7CJF - chains A and B of the 3 polymer chains in the assembly; structure by X-ray diffraction, 2.11 A resolution.

# Chain A
Protein: antibody heavy chain
Source organism: Homo sapiens
Notes: antibody fragment or engineered binder
Chain sequence (228 residues; numbered 1 to 228; the number before each row is that of its first residue):
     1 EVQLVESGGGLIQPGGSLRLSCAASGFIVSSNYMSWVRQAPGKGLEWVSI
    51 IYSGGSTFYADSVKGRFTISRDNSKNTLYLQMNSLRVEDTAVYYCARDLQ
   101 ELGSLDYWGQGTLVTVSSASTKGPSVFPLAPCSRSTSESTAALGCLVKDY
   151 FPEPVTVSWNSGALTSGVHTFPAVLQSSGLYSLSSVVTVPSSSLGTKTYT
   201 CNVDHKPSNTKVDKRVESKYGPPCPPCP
Disordered / not traced: 221-228
Cystine bridges: C22-C95, C145-C201

# Chain B
Protein: antibody light chain
Source organism: Homo sapiens
Notes: antibody fragment or engineered binder
Chain sequence (214 residues; numbered 1 to 214; the number before each row is that of its first residue):
     1 DIQMTQSPSSVSASVGDRVTITCRASQGISSWLAWYQQKPGKAPKLLIYA
    51 ASSLQSGVPSRFSGSGSGTDFTLTISSLQPEDFATYYCQEANSFPYTFGQ
   101 GTKLEIKRTVAAPSVFIFPPSDEQLKSGTASVVCLLNNFYPREAKVQWKV
   151 DNALQSGNSQESVTEQDSKDSTYSLSSTLTLSKADYEKHKVYACEVTHQG
   201 LSSPVTKSFNRGEC
Disordered / not traced: 214
Cystine bridges: C23-C88, C134-C194

# How chain A and chain B interact
Residue-residue contacts (71; chain A residue first):
  Q39(A) with Q38(B), hydrogen bond; Y87(B)
  K43(A) with Y87(B)
  G44(A) with Y87(B)
  L45(A) with Q38(B); P44(B), hydrophobic; Y87(B), hydrophobic; F98(B)
  W47(A) with F94(B), hydrophobic; P95(B); Y96(B), hydrophobic; F98(B)
  Y52(A) with F94(B)
  F58(A) with F94(B), hydrophobic
  Y94(A) with Q38(B), hydrogen bond; K42(B); A43(B), hydrophobic
  Q100(A) with Y96(B)
  E101(A) with W32(B); A91(B); N92(B)
  L102(A) with Y49(B)
  G103(A) with L46(B); Y49(B)
  S104(A) with A34(B); Y36(B); Y49(B); A91(B)
  L105(A) with Y36(B), hydrogen bond (backbone-side chain); L46(B)
  D106(A) with L46(B); Q55(B)
  W108(A) with Y36(B), hydrophobic; P44(B), hydrophobic
  G109(A) with A43(B)
  Q110(A) with K42(B); A43(B), hydrogen bond (side chain-backbone)
  V126(A) with E123(B)
  F127(A) with S121(B); E123(B); Q124(B)
  P128(A) with S121(B)
  L129(A) with F118(B); V133(B), hydrophobic
  A130(A) with F118(B)
  A142(A) with F116(B), hydrophobic; F118(B)
  L146(A) with S131(B)
  K148(A) with Q124(B); S131(B)
  H169(A) with N137(B); N138(B), hydrogen bond; S174(B), hydrogen bond
  F171(A) with L135(B), hydrophobic; S162(B); T164(B); S174(B); L175(B); S176(B)
  P172(A) with S162(B), hydrogen bond (backbone-side chain); V163(B)
  V174(A) with Q160(B); E161(B); S162(B)
  L175(A) with Q160(B), hydrogen bond (backbone-side chain)
  Q176(A) with Q160(B)
  S184(A) with S176(B), hydrogen bond
  T188(A) with N137(B)
  K214(A) with E123(B), salt bridge
  K219(A) with D122(B), salt bridge
  Y220(A) with E213(B), hydrogen bond (side chain-backbone)
Other interface residues (no listed pair), chain A (43 interface residues in all): V37, E46, I50, T140, L143, V186
Other interface residues (no listed pair), chain B (40 interface residues in all): A50, Q89, D167

# In short
43 residues of chain A face 40 of chain B across their interface; the contacts include 10 hydrogen bonds and 2
salt bridges. Among the polar pairs are K214(A)-E123(B), K219(A)-D122(B) and Q39(A)-Q38(B).
Chain A is antibody heavy chain and chain B is antibody light chain, both from Homo sapiens; the structure,
Crystal structure of SARS-CoV-2 RBD in complex with a neutralizing antibody Fab, was determined by X-ray
diffraction.
